Entry 4JSC (X-ray diffraction, 2.50 A resolution); this record covers chain A.

# Chain A
Molecule: E3 ubiquitin-protein ligase Mdm2
Organism: Xenopus laevis
Notes: EC 6.3.2.-; fragment: N-terminal domain
UniProtKB: P56273 (MDM2_XENLA); residue numbers follow UniProt; this construct covers 21-105
Chain sequence (86 residues; numbered 20 to 105; the number before each row is that of its first residue):
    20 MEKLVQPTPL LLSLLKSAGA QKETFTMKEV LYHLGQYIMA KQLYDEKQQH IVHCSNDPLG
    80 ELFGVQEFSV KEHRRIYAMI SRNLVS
Disordered / not traced: 20-21, 105
Differences from the reference sequence: initiating methionine (20); engineered mutation L50 (Ile in P56273), H92 (Pro in P56273), I95 (Leu in P56273)
Residues lining bound ligands: 1OY ((3S,4R,5S)-3-(3-chloro-2-fluorophenyl)-4-(4-chloro-2-fluorophenyl)-4-cyano-N-[(3S)-3,4-dihydroxybutyl]-5-(2,2-dimethylpropyl)-D-prolinamide): L50, L53, G54, I57, M58, Y63, H69, F82, F87, V89, K90, H92, I95, Y96

# Overview
Ligands of chain A: compound 1OY.
Chain A is E3 ubiquitin-protein ligase Mdm2 (Xenopus laevis); the structure, The 2.5A crystal structure of
humanized Xenopus MDM2 with RO5316533 - a pyrrolidine MDM2 inhibitor, was determined by X-ray diffraction,
deposited together with 4JRG.
